2VGV - chain A; structure by X-ray diffraction, 2.30 A resolution.

Chain A:
Molecule: Serine hydroxymethyltransferase
Organism: Bacillus stearothermophilus
Notes: EC 2.1.2.1
Reference sequence: Q7SIB6 (Q7SIB6_BACST); residue numbers follow UniProt; this construct covers 1-405
Amino-acid sequence (407 residues; row label = number of the first residue in the row):
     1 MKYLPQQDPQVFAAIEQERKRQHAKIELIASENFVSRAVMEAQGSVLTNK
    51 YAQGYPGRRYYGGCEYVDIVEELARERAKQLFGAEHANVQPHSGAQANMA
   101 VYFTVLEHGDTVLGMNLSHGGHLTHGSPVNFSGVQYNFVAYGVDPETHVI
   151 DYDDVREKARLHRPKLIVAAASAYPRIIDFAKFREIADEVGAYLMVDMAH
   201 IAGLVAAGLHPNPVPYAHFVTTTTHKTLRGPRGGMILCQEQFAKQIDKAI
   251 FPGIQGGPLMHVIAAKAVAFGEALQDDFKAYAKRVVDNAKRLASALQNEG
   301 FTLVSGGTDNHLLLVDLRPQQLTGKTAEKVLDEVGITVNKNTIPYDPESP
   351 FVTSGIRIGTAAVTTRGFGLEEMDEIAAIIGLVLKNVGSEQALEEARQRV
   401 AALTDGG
Not modelled in the structure: 407
Sequence notes: engineered mutation Q53 (Glu in Q7SIB6)
Residues lining bound ligands:
  - glycine (GLY): S31, Y51, Q53, Y61, H122, S172, H200, K226, R357
  - glycine / pyridoxal phosphate: S31, Y51, Q53, Y61, S93, G94, A95, N98, H122, H125, A171, S172, D197, A199, H200, T223, H225, K226, G256, G257, R357
  - pyridoxal phosphate (PLP): Y51, Q53, S93, G94, A95, N98, H122, H125, A171, S172, D197, A199, H200, T223, H225, K226, G256, G257
What the authors report for this chain:
  - binding site for pyridoxal phosphate: Y51
  - mutagenesis - E53Q (1.5-fold): increased catalytic activity on L-allo-Thr
  - mutagenesis - E53Q: abolished catalytic activity (THF-dependent cleavage of l-Ser)
  - mutagenesis - E53Q: decreased binding to THF  FTHF
  - catalytic residues: Y61 (proposed by the authors, not directly observed)

Summary:
Chain A binds glycine, pyridoxal phosphate and glycine / pyridoxal phosphate. From the paper: the catalytic
residue Y61; E53Q increases catalytic activity on L-allo-Thr.
Chain A is Serine hydroxymethyltransferase (Bacillus stearothermophilus); the structure, Crystal structure of
E53QbsSHMT obtained in the presence of L-allo- Threonine, was determined by X-ray diffraction (same
publication as 2VGS, 2VGT, 2VGU and 2VGW).
